Entry 4CKD (electron microscopy, 13.00 A resolution (very low resolution: no residue pairs are listed; an interface is given only as per-side residue counts)); this record covers chains A and N of the 12 polymer chains in the assembly.

Chain A:
Molecule: Beta-galactosidase
Organism: Escherichia coli K-12
Notes: EC 3.2.1.23
Reference sequence: P00722 (BGAL_ECOLI); residues 0-1023 here correspond to UniProt positions 1-1024 (UniProt number = residue number + 1)
Chain sequence (1024 residues; numbered 0 to 1023; the number before each row is that of its first residue; numbering starts at 0):
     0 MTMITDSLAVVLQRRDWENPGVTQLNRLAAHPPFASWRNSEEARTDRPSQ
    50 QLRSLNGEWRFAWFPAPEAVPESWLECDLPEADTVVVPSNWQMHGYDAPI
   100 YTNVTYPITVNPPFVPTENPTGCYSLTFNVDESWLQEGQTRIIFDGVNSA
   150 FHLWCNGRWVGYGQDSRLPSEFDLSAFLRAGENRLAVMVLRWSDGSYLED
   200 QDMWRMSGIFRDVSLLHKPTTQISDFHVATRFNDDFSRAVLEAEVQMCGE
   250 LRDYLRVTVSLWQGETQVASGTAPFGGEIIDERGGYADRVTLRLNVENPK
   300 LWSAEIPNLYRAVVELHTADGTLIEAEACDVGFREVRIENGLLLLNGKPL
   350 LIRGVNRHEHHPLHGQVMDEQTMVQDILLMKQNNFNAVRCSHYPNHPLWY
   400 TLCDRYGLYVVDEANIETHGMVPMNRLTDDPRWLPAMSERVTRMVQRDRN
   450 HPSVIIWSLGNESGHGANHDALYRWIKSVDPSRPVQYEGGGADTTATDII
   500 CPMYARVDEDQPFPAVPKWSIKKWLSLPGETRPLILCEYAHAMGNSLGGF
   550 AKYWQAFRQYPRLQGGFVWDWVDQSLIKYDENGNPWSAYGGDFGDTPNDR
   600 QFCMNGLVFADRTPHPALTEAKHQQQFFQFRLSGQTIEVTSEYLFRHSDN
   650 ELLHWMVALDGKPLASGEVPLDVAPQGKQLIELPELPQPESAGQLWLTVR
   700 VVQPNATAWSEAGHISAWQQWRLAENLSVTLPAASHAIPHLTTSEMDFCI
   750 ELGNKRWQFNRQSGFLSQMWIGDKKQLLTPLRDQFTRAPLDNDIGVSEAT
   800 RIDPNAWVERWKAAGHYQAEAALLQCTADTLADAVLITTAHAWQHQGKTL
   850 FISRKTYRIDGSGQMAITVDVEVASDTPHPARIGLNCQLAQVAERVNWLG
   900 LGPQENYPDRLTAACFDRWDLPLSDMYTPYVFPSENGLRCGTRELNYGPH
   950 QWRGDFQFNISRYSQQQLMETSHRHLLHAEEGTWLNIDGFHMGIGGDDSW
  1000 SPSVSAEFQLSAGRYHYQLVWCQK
Unresolved in the structure: 0-2
Curated features (UniProtKB/Swiss-Prot):
  - active site: E461 (Proton donor), E537 (Nucleophile)
  - binding site (substrate): N102, D201, E461, E537 to H540, N604, W999
  - binding site (Na(+)): D201, F601, N604
  - binding site (Mg(2+)): E416, H418, E461, N597
  - site: H357 (Transition state stabilizer), H391 (Transition state stabilizer), W999 (Important for ensuring that an appropriate proportion of lactose is converted to allolactose)
What the authors report for this chain:
  - catalytic residues: E461, H540 (citing earlier work)

Chain N:
Molecule: SCFV13R4 antibody fv light chain
Organism: Mus musculus
Notes: antibody fragment or engineered binder
Chain sequence (107 residues; numbered 1 to 107; the number before each row is that of its first residue):
     1 DIVLTQSPATLSVTPGNSVSLSCRASQSIGNDLHWYQQKSHESPRLLIKY
    51 ASQSISGIPSRFSGSGSGTDFTLSINSVETEDFGMYFCQQSNSWPYTFGG
   101 GTKLEIK
Disulfides: C23-C88

Interface between chain A and chain N:
At this resolution (13 A) residue pairs are not listed: 11 residues of chain A and 12 of chain N lie at the interface.

Overview:
Chain A and chain N form an interface of 11 and 12 residues respectively. From UniProt: active-site residues
E461(A) and E537(A), 9 substrate-binding residues, 3 Na+-binding residues and 4 Mg2+-binding residues on chain
A. The paper reports catalytic residues E461(A) and H540(A).
Chain A is Beta-galactosidase (Escherichia coli K-12) and chain N is SCFV13R4 antibody fv light chain (Mus
musculus); the structure, Model of complex between the E.coli enzyme beta-galactosidase and four single chain
Fv antibody domains scFv13R4, was determined by electron microscopy.
